6W4X - chains A and C of the 4 polymer chains in the assembly; structure by electron microscopy, 3.60 A resolution.

# Chain A
Name: Ribonucleoside-diphosphate reductase 1 subunit alpha
Organism: Escherichia coli (strain K12)
Notes: EC 1.17.4.1
UniProtKB: P00452 (RIR1_ECOLI); residues 1-761 here = UniProt positions 1-761
Chain sequence (761 residues; each row starts with the number of its first residue):
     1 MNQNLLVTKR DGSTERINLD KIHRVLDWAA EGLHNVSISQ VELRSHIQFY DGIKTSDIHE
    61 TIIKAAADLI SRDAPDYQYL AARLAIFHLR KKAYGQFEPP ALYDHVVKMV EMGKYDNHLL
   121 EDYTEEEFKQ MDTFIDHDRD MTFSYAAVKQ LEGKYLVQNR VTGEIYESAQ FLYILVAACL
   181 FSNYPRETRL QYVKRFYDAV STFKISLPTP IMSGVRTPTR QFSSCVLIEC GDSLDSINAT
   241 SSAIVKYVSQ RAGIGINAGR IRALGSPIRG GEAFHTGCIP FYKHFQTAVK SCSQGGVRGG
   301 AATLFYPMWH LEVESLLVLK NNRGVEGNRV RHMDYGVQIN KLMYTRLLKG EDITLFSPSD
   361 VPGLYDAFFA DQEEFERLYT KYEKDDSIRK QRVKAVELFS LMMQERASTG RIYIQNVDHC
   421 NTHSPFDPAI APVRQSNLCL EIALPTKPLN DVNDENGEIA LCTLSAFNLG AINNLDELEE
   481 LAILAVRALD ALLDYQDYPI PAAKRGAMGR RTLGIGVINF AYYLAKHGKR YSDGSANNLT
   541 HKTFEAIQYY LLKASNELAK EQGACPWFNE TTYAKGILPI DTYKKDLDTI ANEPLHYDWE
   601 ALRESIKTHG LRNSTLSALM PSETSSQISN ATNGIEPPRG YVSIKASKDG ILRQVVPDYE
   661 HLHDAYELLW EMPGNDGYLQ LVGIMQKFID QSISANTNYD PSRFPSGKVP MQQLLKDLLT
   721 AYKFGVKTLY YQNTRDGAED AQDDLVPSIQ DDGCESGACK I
Disordered / not traced: 737-761
UniProt features mapped onto this chain:
  - active site: Asn-437 (Proton acceptor), Cys-439 (Cysteine radical intermediate), Glu-441 (Proton acceptor)
  - binding site (ATP): Lys-9, Glu-15 to Lys-21, Thr-55, Lys-91
  - binding site (GDP): Thr-209, Asn-437, Glu-441, Glu-623 to Ser-625
  - binding site (dTTP): Asp-232 to Leu-234, Arg-262, Arg-269
  - site: Cys-225 (Important for hydrogen atom transfer), Cys-462 (Important for hydrogen atom transfer), Tyr-730 (Important for electron transfer), Tyr-731 (Important for electron transfer), Cys-754 (Interacts with thioredoxin/glutaredoxin), Cys-759 (Interacts with thioredoxin/glutaredoxin)
  - modified residue: Lys-283 (N6-acetyllysine)
  - natural variant: Met-1 to Asn-2 (deletion: In 15% of the chains), Met-1 (deletion: In 30% of the chains)
  - mutagenesis: Glu-441 (E441A/Q: Loss of activity; E441D: Decrease in activity), Tyr-730 (Y730F: Loss of activity), Tyr-731 (Y731F: Loss of activity)
Disulfide bonds: Cys-225/Cys-462
Residues lining bound ligands:
  - dTTP (TTP), molecule 1: Asp-232, Ser-233, Leu-234, Asp-235, Ile-237, Ile-261, Arg-262, Ile-268, Arg-269, His-275, Phe-281
  - dTTP (TTP), molecule 2: Ser-249, Arg-251, Cys-292
From the paper describing this entry:
  - contacts within the chain: Tyr-730/Tyr-731 (pi stacking)
  - catalytic residues: Cys-439

# Chain C
Name: Ribonucleoside-diphosphate reductase 1 subunit beta
Organism: Escherichia coli (strain K12)
Notes: EC 1.17.4.1
UniProtKB: P69924 (RIR2_ECOLI); residues 0-375 here correspond to UniProt positions 1-376 (UniProt number = residue number + 1)
Chain sequence (376 residues; row label = number of the first residue in the row; numbering starts at 0):
     0 MAYTTFSQTK NDQLKEPMFF GQPVNVARYD QQKYDIFEKL IEKQLSFFWR PEQVDVSRDR
    60 IDYQALPEHE KHIFISNLKY QTLLDSIQGR SPNVALLPLI SIPELETWVE TWAFSETIHS
   120 RSYTHIIRNI VNDPSVVFDD IVTNEQIQKR AEGISSYYDE LIEMTSYWHL LGEGTHTVNG
   180 KTVTVSLREL KKKLYLCLMS VNALEAIRFY VSFACSFAFA ERELMEGNAK IIRLIARDEA
   240 LHLTGTQHML NLLRSGADDP EMAEIAEECK QECYDLFVQA AQQEKDWADY LFRDGSMIGL
   300 NKDILCQYVE YITNIRMQAV GLDLPFQTRS NPIPWINTWL VSDNVQVAPQ EVEVSSYLVG
   360 QIDSEVDTDD LSNFQL
Disordered / not traced: 0
Sequence notes: conflict Gln-52 (Glu53 in P69924)
Modified positions: Tyr-122 (2,3,5-trifluoro-L-tyrosine; FY3)
Metal / ion sites: mu-oxo-diiron Fe: Asp-84, Glu-115, His-118, Glu-204, Glu-238, His-241
Residues lining bound ligands: mu-oxo-diiron (FEO): Asp-84, Trp-111, Glu-115, His-118, Tyr-122, Glu-204, Phe-208, Glu-238, His-241
From the paper describing this entry:
  - conformationally variable residues (order/disorder transition): Ser-341 to Leu-375

# Chain A / chain C interface
Residue-residue contacts (16):
  Leu-264(A) / Ile-60(C)  hydrophobic
  Ile-279(A) / Arg-59(C)
  Val-318(A) / Asn-131(C)
  Asn-322(A) / Arg-127(C)  hydrogen bond (backbone-side chain)
  Arg-323(A) / Arg-127(C)
  Arg-323(A) / Pro-133(C)
  Arg-323(A) / Ser-134(C)  hydrogen bond
  Gly-324(A) / Arg-127(C)
  Val-325(A) / His-124(C)
  Val-325(A) / Arg-127(C)
  Val-325(A) / Asn-128(C)
  Glu-326(A) / Glu-51(C)
  Gly-327(A) / Ser-56(C)
  Gly-327(A) / Arg-59(C)
  Asn-328(A) / Arg-59(C)
  Asn-328(A) / Asn-128(C)  hydrogen bond (side chain-backbone)
Interface residues without a listed pair, chain A (15 interface residues in all): Phe-274, Thr-276, Glu-314, Ser-315, Arg-329

# Overview
15 residues of chain A and 10 residues of chain C are in contact; the contacts include 3 hydrogen bonds. Polar
contacts include Asn-322(A)/Arg-127(C), Arg-323(A)/Ser-134(C) and Asn-328(A)/Asn-128(C). Ligands of chain A:
dTTP. Chain C binds mu-oxo-diiron. From the paper: the catalytic residue Cys-439(A); conformational
variability at Ser-341(C).
Chain A is Ribonucleoside-diphosphate reductase 1 subunit alpha and chain C is Ribonucleoside-diphosphate
reductase 1 subunit beta, both from Escherichia coli (strain K12); the structure, Holocomplex of E. coli class
Ia ribonucleotide reductase with GDP and TTP, was determined by electron microscopy.
